Entry 6LPT (X-ray diffraction, 2.62 A resolution); this record covers chains A and B.

== Chain A (and B) ==
Molecule: D-2-hydroxyglutarate dehydrogenase, mitochondrial
Organism: Homo sapiens
Notes: EC 1.1.99.-; chain B of this document is another copy of the same molecule, construct and numbering; everything in this record applies to it too
UniProt: Q8N465 (D2HDH_HUMAN); residue numbers follow UniProt; this construct covers 51-521
Amino-acid sequence (481 residues; each row starts with the number of its first residue):
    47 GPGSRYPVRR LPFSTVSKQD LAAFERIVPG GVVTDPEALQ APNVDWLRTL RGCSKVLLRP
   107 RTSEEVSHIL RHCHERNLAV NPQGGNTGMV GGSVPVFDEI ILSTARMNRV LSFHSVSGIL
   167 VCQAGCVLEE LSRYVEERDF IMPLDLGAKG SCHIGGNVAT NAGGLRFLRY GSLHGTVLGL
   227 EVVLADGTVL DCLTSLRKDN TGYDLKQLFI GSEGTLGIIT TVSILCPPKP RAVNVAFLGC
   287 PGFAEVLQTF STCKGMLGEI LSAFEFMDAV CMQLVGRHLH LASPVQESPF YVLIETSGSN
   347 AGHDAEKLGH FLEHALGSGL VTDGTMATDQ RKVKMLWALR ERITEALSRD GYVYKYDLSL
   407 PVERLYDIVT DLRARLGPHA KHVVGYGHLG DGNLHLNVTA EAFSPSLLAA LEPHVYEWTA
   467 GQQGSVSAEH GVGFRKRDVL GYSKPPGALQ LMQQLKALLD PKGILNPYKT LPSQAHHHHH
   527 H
Unresolved in the structure: 47-53, 520-527 (chain B: 47-52, 520-527)
Construct notes: expression tag (47-50, 522-527)
Ion coordination: Zn2+: H434, H441, E475 (together with lactic acid)
Residues lining bound ligands:
  - FAD (flavin-adenine dinucleotide): W92, P128, Q129, G130, G131, N132, T133, G134, M135, G138, S139, T150, A170, L192, G193, A194, C198, H199, G201, G202, N203, A205, T206, A208, G209, G210, E259, G260, G263, I264, I265, T390, H434, E475, H476, N512
  - lactic acid (LAC): M135, R386, T390, Y432, H434, H441, E475, H476
Reported in the primary citation:
  - binding site for lactic acid: H476
  - disease-associated variants - M153T (4%-22%): decreased catalytic activity
  - disease-associated variants - G233S: unchanged catalytic activity

== Interface between chain A and chain B ==
Contacting residue pairs - 127 pairs, chain A then chain B:
  T206(A) - N246(B)  hydrogen bond (backbone-side chain)
  N207(A) - N246(B)  hydrogen bond
  F213(A) - R243(B)
  F213(A) - K244(B)
  R215(A) - E305(B)
  H220(A) - H220(B)
  H220(A) - D250(B)  salt bridge
  H220(A) - Q253(B)
  L236(A) - A494(B)  hydrophobic
  L236(A) - L497(B)  hydrophobic
  D237(A) - P491(B)
  L242(A) - Q469(B)
  L242(A) - G470(B)
  L242(A) - S471(B)
  R243(A) - F213(B)
  R243(A) - D437(B)
  K244(A) - F213(B)
  K244(A) - S405(B)  hydrogen bond (backbone-side chain)
  K244(A) - H434(B)
  K244(A) - D437(B)
  K244(A) - N439(B)  hydrogen bond
  K244(A) - S471(B)
  K244(A) - A474(B)
  K244(A) - E475(B)  salt bridge
  D245(A) - S471(B)  hydrogen bond
  D245(A) - S473(B)
  D245(A) - A474(B)  hydrogen bond (backbone-backbone)
  N246(A) - T206(B)  hydrogen bond (side chain-backbone)
  N246(A) - N207(B)  hydrogen bond
  N246(A) - S473(B)  hydrogen bond (backbone-backbone)
  N246(A) - A474(B)  hydrogen bond (backbone-backbone)
  N246(A) - E475(B)  hydrogen bond (side chain-backbone)
  N246(A) - G477(B)
  N246(A) - V478(B)
  T247(A) - S471(B)
  T247(A) - V472(B)
  T247(A) - S473(B)
  T247(A) - V478(B)
  T247(A) - S489(B)
  G248(A) - G257(B)
  G248(A) - V478(B)
  G248(A) - M498(B)
  Y249(A) - S258(B)
  Y249(A) - T261(B)  hydrogen bond
  Y249(A) - L262(B)
  Y249(A) - M498(B)
  Y249(A) - L517(B)
  D250(A) - H220(B)  salt bridge
  L251(A) - A494(B)
  L251(A) - L497(B)  hydrophobic
  L251(A) - M498(B)  hydrophobic
  L251(A) - L501(B)  hydrophobic
  Q253(A) - H220(B)
  Q253(A) - Q253(B)
  L254(A) - L254(B)  hydrophobic
  T261(A) - Y249(B)  hydrogen bond
  L262(A) - Y249(B)
  R277(A) - G301(B)  hydrogen bond (side chain-backbone)
  K300(A) - V162(B)
  G301(A) - R277(B)  hydrogen bond (backbone-side chain)
  L303(A) - S345(B)
  E305(A) - R215(B)
  E305(A) - E305(B)
  E305(A) - I306(B)
  E305(A) - G344(B)
  E305(A) - S345(B)  hydrogen bond (side chain-backbone)
  G344(A) - E305(B)
  S345(A) - L303(B)
  S345(A) - G304(B)
  S345(A) - E305(B)  hydrogen bond
  S345(A) - K353(B)
  N346(A) - K353(B)
  H349(A) - H349(B)
  H349(A) - E352(B)  salt bridge
  H349(A) - K353(B)  hydrogen bond
  E352(A) - H349(B)  salt bridge
  K353(A) - S345(B)
  K353(A) - N346(B)
  K353(A) - H349(B)  hydrogen bond
  S405(A) - K244(B)  hydrogen bond (side chain-backbone)
  E409(A) - H160(B)  salt bridge
  H434(A) - K244(B)
  D437(A) - R243(B)
  D437(A) - K244(B)
  N439(A) - K244(B)  hydrogen bond
  Q469(A) - L242(B)
  G470(A) - L242(B)
  S471(A) - L242(B)
  S471(A) - K244(B)
  S471(A) - D245(B)  hydrogen bond
  S471(A) - T247(B)
  V472(A) - T247(B)
  S473(A) - D245(B)
  S473(A) - N246(B)  hydrogen bond (backbone-backbone)
  S473(A) - T247(B)
  A474(A) - K244(B)
  A474(A) - D245(B)
  A474(A) - N246(B)  hydrogen bond (backbone-backbone)
  E475(A) - K244(B)  salt bridge
  E475(A) - N246(B)  hydrogen bond (backbone-side chain)
  G477(A) - N246(B)
  V478(A) - N246(B)
  V478(A) - T247(B)
  V478(A) - G248(B)
  S489(A) - T247(B)
  K490(A) - D245(B)  salt bridge
  K490(A) - T247(B)  hydrogen bond (side chain-backbone)
  P491(A) - D237(B)
  A494(A) - L236(B)  hydrophobic
  A494(A) - L251(B)
  L497(A) - L236(B)  hydrophobic
  L497(A) - L251(B)  hydrophobic
  L497(A) - L505(B)  hydrophobic
  M498(A) - T247(B)
  M498(A) - G248(B)
  M498(A) - Y249(B)  hydrogen bond (side chain-backbone)
  M498(A) - L251(B)  hydrophobic
  Q500(A) - L504(B)
  L501(A) - L251(B)  hydrophobic
  L501(A) - L254(B)  hydrophobic
  L501(A) - L501(B)  hydrophobic
  L501(A) - L504(B)  hydrophobic
  K502(A) - Y249(B)
  L504(A) - Q500(B)
  L504(A) - L501(B)  hydrophobic
  L505(A) - L497(B)  hydrophobic
  L517(A) - Y249(B)
Interface residues without a listed pair, chain A (72 interface residues in all): V162, G209, G210, G217, C238, G257, S258, E259, M302, G304, I306, V408, L486, G493
Interface residues without a listed pair, chain B (69 interface residues in all): G209, G210, G217, T240, E259, K300, L486, G493, K502

== In short ==
72 residues of chain A and 69 residues of chain B are in contact; the contacts include 27 hydrogen bonds and 8
salt bridges. Polar pairs include H220(A)-D250(B), K244(A)-E475(B) and H349(A)-E352(B). Chain A binds
flavin-adenine dinucleotide and lactic acid. The paper reports a binding site for lactic acid at H476(A);
M153T of chain A reduces catalytic activity.
Chain A and chain B are both D-2-hydroxyglutarate dehydrogenase, mitochondrial (Homo sapiens); the structure,
Crystal structure of human D-2-hydroxyglutarate dehydrogenase in complex with D-lactate (D-LAC), was
determined by X-ray diffraction together with 6LPN, 6LPP, 6LPQ, 6LPU and 6LPX from the same study.
